Entry 8HP0 (X-ray diffraction, 2.47 A resolution); this record covers chains A and B.

# Chain A (and B)
Name: Meso-diaminopimelate D-dehydrogenase
Source organism: Prevotella timonensis
Notes: EC 1.4.1.16; chain B of this document is another copy of the same molecule, construct and numbering; everything in this record applies to it too
UniProt: A0A2K0XCZ3 (A0A2K0XCZ3_9BACT); residues 1-299 here = UniProt positions 1-299
Chain sequence (299 residues; numbered 1 to 299; the number before each row is that of its first residue):
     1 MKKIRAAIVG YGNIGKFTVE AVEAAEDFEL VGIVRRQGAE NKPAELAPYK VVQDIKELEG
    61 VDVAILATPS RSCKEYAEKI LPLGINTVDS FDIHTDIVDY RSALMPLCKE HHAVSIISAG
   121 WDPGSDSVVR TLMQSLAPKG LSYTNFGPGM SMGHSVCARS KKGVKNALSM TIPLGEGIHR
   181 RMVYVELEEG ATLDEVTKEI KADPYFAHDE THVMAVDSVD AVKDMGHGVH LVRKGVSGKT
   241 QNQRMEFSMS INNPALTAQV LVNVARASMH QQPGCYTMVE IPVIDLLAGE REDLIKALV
Disordered / not traced: 1

# Chain A / chain B interface
Contacting residue pairs - 123 pairs, chain A then chain B:
  F17(A) with T240(B)
  E20(A) with G238(B); K239(B)
  A21(A) with G238(B)
  E23(A) with K239(B), salt bridge
  A24(A) with G238(B)
  H94(A) with V299(B), hydrogen bond (side chain-backbone)
  I97(A) with I295(B), hydrophobic; V299(B), hydrophobic
  V98(A) with E292(B)
  R101(A) with I295(B)
  P123(A) with V299(B)
  S125(A) with L132(B); L136(B)
  S127(A) with L298(B); V299(B), hydrogen bond (side chain-backbone)
  V128(A) with V283(B)
  V129(A) with L132(B), hydrophobic
  R130(A) with L298(B), hydrogen bond (side chain-backbone); V299(B)
  T131(A) with V283(B); I284(B); L287(B); L298(B)
  L132(A) with S125(B); V128(B), hydrophobic; V129(B), hydrophobic; L286(B), hydrophobic
  M133(A) with F247(B), hydrophobic
  Q134(A) with L287(B); L298(B)
  S135(A) with Q259(B); N263(B), hydrogen bond (backbone-side chain); L286(B); L287(B)
  L136(A) with S125(B); M249(B), hydrophobic; L256(B); Q259(B); V260(B), hydrophobic
  P138(A) with Q259(B)
  K139(A) with A24(B), hydrogen bond (side chain-backbone)
  S237(A) with A255(B); L256(B); Q259(B)
  G238(A) with E20(B); A21(B); A24(B); Q259(B), hydrogen bond (backbone-side chain)
  K239(A) with E23(B), salt bridge
  T240(A) with F17(B); N252(B); A255(B)
  Q243(A) with I251(B); N252(B), hydrogen bond (side chain-backbone); L256(B)
  R244(A) with M249(B); S250(B), hydrogen bond (backbone-backbone); I251(B)
  M245(A) with S248(B); M249(B), hydrophobic
  E246(A) with F247(B); S248(B), hydrogen bond (backbone-backbone)
  F247(A) with E246(B)
  S248(A) with M245(B); E246(B), hydrogen bond (backbone-backbone)
  M249(A) with L136(B), hydrophobic; R244(B); M245(B), hydrophobic
  S250(A) with R244(B), hydrogen bond (backbone-backbone)
  I251(A) with Q243(B); R244(B)
  N252(A) with T240(B); Q243(B), hydrogen bond (backbone-side chain)
  A255(A) with S237(B); T240(B)
  L256(A) with L136(B); S237(B); Q243(B)
  Q259(A) with S135(B); L136(B); P138(B); S237(B); G238(B), hydrogen bond (side chain-backbone)
  V260(A) with L136(B), hydrophobic
  N263(A) with S135(B), hydrogen bond (side chain-backbone)
  T277(A) with I295(B)
  V279(A) with P282(B); V283(B), hydrogen bond (backbone-backbone); I284(B), hydrogen bond (backbone-backbone); V299(B), hydrophobic
  E280(A) with P282(B); R291(B), salt bridge; I295(B)
  P282(A) with V279(B); E280(B)
  V283(A) with V128(B); T131(B); V279(B), hydrogen bond (backbone-backbone)
  I284(A) with T131(B); V279(B), hydrogen bond (backbone-backbone)
  L286(A) with L132(B), hydrophobic; S135(B)
  L287(A) with T131(B); Q134(B); S135(B)
  R291(A) with E280(B), salt bridge
  E292(A) with V98(B); S102(B), hydrogen bond
  I295(A) with I97(B), hydrophobic; R101(B); T277(B); E280(B)
  L298(A) with S127(B); R130(B), hydrogen bond (backbone-side chain); T131(B); Q134(B)
  V299(A) with H94(B), hydrogen bond (backbone-side chain); I97(B), hydrophobic; P123(B); S127(B), hydrogen bond (backbone-side chain); R130(B); V279(B), hydrophobic
Interface residues without a listed pair, chain A (60 interface residues in all): S102, D122, N242, I281, K296
Interface residues without a listed pair, chain B (61 interface residues in all): E26, D122, M133, K139, N242, I281, K296

# Summary
60 residues of chain A and 61 residues of chain B are in contact; the contacts include 22 hydrogen bonds and 4
salt bridges. Polar pairs include E23(A)-K239(B), E280(A)-R291(B) and H94(A)-V299(B).
Both chains are Meso-diaminopimelate D-dehydrogenase (Prevotella timonensis). Entry 8HP0 (Crystal structure of
meso-diaminopimelate dehydrogenase from Prevotella timonensis) was determined by X-ray diffraction.
